6W1S - chains I and W of the 25 polymer chains in the assembly; structure by electron microscopy, 4.02 A resolution (low resolution: residue-level contacts below are approximate; hydrogen-bond / salt-bridge calls are withheld).

Chain I:
Name: Mediator of RNA polymerase II transcription subunit 14
Organism: Mus musculus
UniProtKB: A2ABV5 (MED14_MOUSE); the author numbering skips numbers that UniProt does not, so the offset changes along the chain: 1-1450 = UniProt 1-1450; 1991-1999 = UniProt 1451-1459
Sequence (1548 residues; numbered 1 to 2097; 549 numbers in that range are skipped by the numbering (no residue carries them; nothing is unmodelled there); the number before each row is that of its first residue; X marks 89 residues of unknown identity (built as UNK)):
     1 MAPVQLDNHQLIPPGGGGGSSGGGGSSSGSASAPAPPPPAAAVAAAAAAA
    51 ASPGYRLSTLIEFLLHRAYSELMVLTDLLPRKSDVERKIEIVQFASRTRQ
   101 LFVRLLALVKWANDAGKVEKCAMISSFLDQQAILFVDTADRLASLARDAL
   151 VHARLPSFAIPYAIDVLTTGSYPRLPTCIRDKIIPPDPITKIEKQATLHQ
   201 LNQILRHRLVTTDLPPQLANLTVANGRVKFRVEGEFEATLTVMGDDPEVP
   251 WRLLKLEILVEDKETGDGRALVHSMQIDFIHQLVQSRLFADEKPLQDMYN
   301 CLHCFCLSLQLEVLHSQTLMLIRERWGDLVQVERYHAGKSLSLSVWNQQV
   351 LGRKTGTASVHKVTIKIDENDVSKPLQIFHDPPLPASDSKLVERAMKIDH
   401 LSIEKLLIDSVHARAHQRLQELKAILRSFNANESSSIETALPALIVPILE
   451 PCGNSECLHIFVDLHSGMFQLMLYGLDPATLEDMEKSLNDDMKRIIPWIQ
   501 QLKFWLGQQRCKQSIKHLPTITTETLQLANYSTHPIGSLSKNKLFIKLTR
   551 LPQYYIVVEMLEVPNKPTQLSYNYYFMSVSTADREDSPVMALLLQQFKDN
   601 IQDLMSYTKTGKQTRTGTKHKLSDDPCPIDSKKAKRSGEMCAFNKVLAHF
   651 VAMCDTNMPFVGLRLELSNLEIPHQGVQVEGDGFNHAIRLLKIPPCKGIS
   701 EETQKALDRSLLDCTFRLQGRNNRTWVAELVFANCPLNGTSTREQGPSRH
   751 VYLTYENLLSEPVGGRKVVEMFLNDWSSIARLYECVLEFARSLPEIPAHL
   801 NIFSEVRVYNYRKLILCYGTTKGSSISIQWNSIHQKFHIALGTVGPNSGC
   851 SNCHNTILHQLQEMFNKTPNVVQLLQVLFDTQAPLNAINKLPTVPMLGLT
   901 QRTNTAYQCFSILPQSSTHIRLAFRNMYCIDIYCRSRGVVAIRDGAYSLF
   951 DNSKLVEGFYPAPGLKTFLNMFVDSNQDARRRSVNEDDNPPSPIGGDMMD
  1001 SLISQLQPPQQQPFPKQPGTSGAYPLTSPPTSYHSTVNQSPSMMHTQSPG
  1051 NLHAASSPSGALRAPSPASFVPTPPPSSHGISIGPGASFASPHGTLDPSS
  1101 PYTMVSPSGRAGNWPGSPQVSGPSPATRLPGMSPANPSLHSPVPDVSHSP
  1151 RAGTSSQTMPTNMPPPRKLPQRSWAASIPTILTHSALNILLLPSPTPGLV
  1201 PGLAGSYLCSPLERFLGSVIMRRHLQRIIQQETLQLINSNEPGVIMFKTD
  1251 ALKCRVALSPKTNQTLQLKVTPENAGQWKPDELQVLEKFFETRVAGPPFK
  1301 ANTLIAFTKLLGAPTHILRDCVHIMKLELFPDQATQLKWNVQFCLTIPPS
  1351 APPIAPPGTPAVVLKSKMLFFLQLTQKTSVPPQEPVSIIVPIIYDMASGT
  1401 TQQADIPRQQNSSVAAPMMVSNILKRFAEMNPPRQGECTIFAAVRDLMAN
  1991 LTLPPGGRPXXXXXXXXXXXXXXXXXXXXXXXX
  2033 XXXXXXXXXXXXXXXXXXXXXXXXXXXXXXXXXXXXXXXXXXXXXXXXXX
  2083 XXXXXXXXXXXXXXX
Disordered / not traced: 1-149, 168-171, 244-247, 261-268, 349-358, 385-393, 432-435, 452-455, 581-586, 612-640, 761-766, 800-801, 976-1171, 1182-1183, 1274-1280, 1333-1335, 1379-1385, 1398-1400, 1405-1410, 1431-1433, 1991-1999
Glycans and other covalent adducts: covalent link L150-UNK_2097
Curated features (UniProtKB/Swiss-Prot):
  - motif: L75 to L79 (LXXLL motif 1), L1187 to L1191 (LXXLL motif 2)
  - modified residue (Phosphoserine): S623, S992, S1117, S1124, S1133, S1141, S1149

Chain W:
Name: Mediator of RNA polymerase II transcription subunit 28
Organism: Mus musculus
UniProtKB: Q920D3 (MED28_MOUSE); residue numbers follow UniProt; this construct covers 32-149
Sequence (118 residues; each row starts with the number of its first residue):
    32 AAPGAPRPSNSTLVDELESSFEACFASLVSQDYVNGTDQEEIRTGVDQCI
    82 QKFLDIARQTECFFLQKRLQLSVQKPDQVIKEDVSELRSELQRKDALVQK
   132 HLTKLRHWQQVLEDINVQ
Cystine bridges: C55-C80

How chain I and chain W interact:
Residue-residue contacts (24):
  P736(I) - P34(W)
  L737(I) - P34(W)
  N738(I) - P34(W)
  T740(I) - A33(W)
  F803(I) - A32(W)
  F803(I) - A33(W)
  F803(I) - P34(W)
  E805(I) - P34(W)
  R807(I) - Q79(W)
  S825(I) - Q79(W)
  L841(I) - T75(W)
  G845(I) - A57(W)
  P846(I) - A54(W)
  P846(I) - A57(W)
  S848(I) - S61(W)
  S848(I) - D63(W)
  G849(I) - S61(W)
  G849(I) - D63(W)
  C850(I) - S58(W)
  C850(I) - S61(W)
  K890(I) - D63(W)
  K890(I) - Y64(W)
  P892(I) - Y64(W)
  P895(I) - Y64(W)
Other interface residues (no listed pair), chain I (24 interface residues in all): L814, G842, T843, V844, N889, T893, V894
Other interface residues (no listed pair), chain W (16 interface residues in all): G35, V65, G67, G76, K83

In short:
The interface between chain I and chain W involves 24 residues on one side and 16 on the other.
Chain I is Mediator of RNA polymerase II transcription subunit 14 and chain W is Mediator of RNA polymerase II
transcription subunit 28, both from Mus musculus; the structure, Atomic model of the mammalian Mediator
complex, was determined by electron microscopy.
